PDB entry 1NFI | X-ray diffraction, 2.70 A resolution | chains B and F of the 3 polymer chains in the assembly

== Chain B ==
Molecule: Nf-kappa-B P50
Organism: Homo sapiens
UniProtKB: P19838 (NFKB1_HUMAN); residues 249-355 here correspond to UniProt positions 248-354 (UniProt number = residue number - 1)
Sequence (107 residues; numbered 249 to 355; the number before each row is that of its first residue):
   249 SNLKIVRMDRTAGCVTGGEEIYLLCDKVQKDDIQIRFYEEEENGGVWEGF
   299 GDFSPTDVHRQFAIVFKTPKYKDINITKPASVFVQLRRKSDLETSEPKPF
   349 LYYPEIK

== Chain F ==
Molecule: I-kappa-B-alpha
Organism: Homo sapiens
Notes: fragment: ankyrin
UniProtKB: P25963 (IKBA_HUMAN); numbering as in UniProt (aligned over 70-282)
Sequence (213 residues; row label = number of the first residue in the row):
    70 LTEDGDSFLHLAIIHEEKALTMEVIRQVKGDLAFLNFQNNLQQTPLHLAV
   120 ITNQPEIAEALLGAGCDPELRDFRGNTPLHLACEQGCLASVGVLTQSCTT
   170 PHLHSILKATNYNGHTCLHLASIHGYLGIVELLVSLGADVNAQEPCNGRT
   220 ALHLAVDLQNPDLVSLLLKCGADVNRVTYQGYSPYQLTWGRPSTRIQQQL
   270 GQLTLENLQMLPE
Curated features (UniProtKB/Swiss-Prot):
  - motif: Leu110 to Ile120 (Nuclear import signal)
  - modified residue ((3S)-3-hydroxyasparagine): Asn210, Asn244
  - mutagenesis: Leu115 to Ile120 (Greatly reduced nuclear localization. Great reduction in its ability to inhibit DNA binding of RELA), Asn210 (N210A: Almost abolished ability to inhibit NF-kappa-B DNA-binding activity; when associated with A-244), Ser234 (S234A: No inducible ubiquitination nor protein degradation), Asn244 (N244A: Almost abolished ability to inhibit NF-kappa-B DNA-binding activity; when associated with A-210), Ser262 (S262A: No inducible ubiquitination nor protein degradation), Thr263 (T263A: No inducible ubiquitination nor protein degradation)

== Interface between chain B and chain F ==
Contacting residue pairs - 19 pairs, chain B then chain F:
  Lys252(B) - Tyr248(F)  hydrogen bond (side chain-backbone)
  Val254(B) - Asn216(F)  hydrogen bond (backbone-side chain)
  Val254(B) - Tyr248(F)
  Val254(B) - Gln249(F)
  Arg255(B) - Cys215(F)
  Arg255(B) - Asn216(F)
  Arg255(B) - Arg218(F)
  Arg255(B) - Gln249(F)
  Met256(B) - Cys215(F)  hydrogen bond (backbone-backbone)
  Arg258(B) - Tyr181(F)  hydrogen bond (side chain-backbone)
  Thr259(B) - Pro214(F)
  Thr259(B) - Cys215(F)
  Ala260(B) - Tyr181(F)
  Pro327(B) - Tyr181(F)
  Lys346(B) - Tyr248(F)
  Leu349(B) - Tyr181(F)  hydrophobic
  Tyr351(B) - Tyr181(F)
  Ile354(B) - Asn109(F)
  Ile354(B) - Gln111(F)
Other interface residues (no listed pair), chain B (14 interface residues in all): Ile253, Asp257
Other interface residues (no listed pair), chain F (12 interface residues in all): Asn108, Leu110, Arg140

== Summary ==
14 residues of chain B face 12 of chain F across their interface, with 4 hydrogen bonds. Among the polar pairs
are Lys252(B)-Tyr248(F), Val254(B)-Asn216(F) and Arg258(B)-Tyr181(F). Curated annotation (UniProt) lists 11
mutagenesis sites on chain F.
Chain B is Nf-kappa-B P50 and chain F is I-kappa-B-alpha, both from Homo sapiens; the structure,
I-kappa-B-alpha/nf-kappa-B complex, was determined by X-ray diffraction.
